Entry 7RUD (X-ray diffraction, 2.80 A resolution); this record covers chains A and B of the 4 polymer chains in the assembly.

[Chain A (and B)]
Molecule: Phospho-2-dehydro-3-deoxyheptonate aldolase, Phe-sensitive
Source organism: Escherichia coli (strain K12)
Notes: EC 2.5.1.54; chain B of this document is another copy of the same molecule, construct and numbering; everything in this record applies to it too
Reference sequence: P0AB91 (AROG_ECOLI); numbering as in UniProt (aligned over 1-350)
Amino-acid sequence (351 residues; each row starts with the number of its first residue; numbering starts at 0):
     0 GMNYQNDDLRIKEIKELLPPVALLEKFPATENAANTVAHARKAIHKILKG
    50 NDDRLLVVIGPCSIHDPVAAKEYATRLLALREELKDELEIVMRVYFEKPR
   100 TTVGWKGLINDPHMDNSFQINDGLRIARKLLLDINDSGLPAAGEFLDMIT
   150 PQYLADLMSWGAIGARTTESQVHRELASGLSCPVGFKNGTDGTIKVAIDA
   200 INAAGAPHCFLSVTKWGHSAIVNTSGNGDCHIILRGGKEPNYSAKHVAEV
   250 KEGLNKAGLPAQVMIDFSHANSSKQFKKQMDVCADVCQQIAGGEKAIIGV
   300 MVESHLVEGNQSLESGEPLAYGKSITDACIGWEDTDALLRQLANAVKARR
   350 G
Unresolved in the structure: 0-4, 313-317 (chain B: 0-6, 350)
Differences from the reference sequence: expression tag (0)
UniProt features mapped onto this chain:
  - modified residue: K244 (N6-acetyllysine)

[Interface between chain A and chain B]
Contacting residue pairs (116; chain A residue first):
  N5(A) - A33(B)  hydrogen bond (side chain-backbone)
  N5(A) - V36(B)
  N5(A) - A37(B)
  N5(A) - R40(B)  hydrogen bond (backbone-side chain)
  N5(A) - D155(B)
  N5(A) - S180(B)
  D6(A) - K214(B)  salt bridge
  D7(A) - S180(B)
  D7(A) - K214(B)  salt bridge
  L8(A) - S180(B)
  R9(A) - S177(B)
  R9(A) - G178(B)
  R9(A) - L179(B)  hydrogen bond (side chain-backbone)
  R9(A) - S180(B)  hydrogen bond (side chain-backbone)
  R9(A) - C181(B)
  R9(A) - T223(B)
  R9(A) - S224(B)  hydrogen bond (backbone-backbone)
  R9(A) - G225(B)  hydrogen bond (side chain-backbone)
  R9(A) - N226(B)  hydrogen bond
  R9(A) - D228(B)  salt bridge
  I10(A) - N222(B)
  K11(A) - N222(B)  hydrogen bond (backbone-backbone)
  K11(A) - T223(B)
  K11(A) - S224(B)
  E12(A) - V221(B)
  E12(A) - N222(B)  hydrogen bond (backbone-backbone)
  I13(A) - A219(B)  hydrophobic
  I13(A) - I220(B)
  K14(A) - A219(B)
  K14(A) - I220(B)  hydrogen bond (backbone-backbone)
  K14(A) - N222(B)
  E15(A) - I220(B)
  L16(A) - L210(B)  hydrophobic
  L16(A) - S218(B)
  L16(A) - A219(B)  hydrophobic
  L16(A) - I220(B)  hydrophobic
  K97(A) - Q170(B)
  P98(A) - Q170(B)
  R99(A) - Q170(B)
  T100(A) - R173(B)  hydrogen bond (backbone-side chain)
  T101(A) - D198(B)
  K105(A) - Q170(B)
  K105(A) - E174(B)  salt bridge
  K105(A) - H207(B)  hydrogen bond
  N109(A) - C208(B)
  F117(A) - C208(B)  hydrophobic
  I119(A) - L210(B)  hydrophobic
  I119(A) - I220(B)  hydrophobic
  N120(A) - I220(B)
  L145(A) - Q170(B)
  L145(A) - V171(B)
  D146(A) - L210(B)
  I148(A) - L210(B)  hydrophobic
  T149(A) - L210(B)
  R165(A) - E168(B)
  R165(A) - S169(B)
  E168(A) - R165(B)
  E168(A) - T189(B)  hydrogen bond
  S169(A) - T166(B)
  Q170(A) - P98(B)
  Q170(A) - R99(B)
  Q170(A) - K105(B)
  Q170(A) - L145(B)
  V171(A) - L145(B)
  V171(A) - H172(B)
  R173(A) - T100(B)  hydrogen bond (side chain-backbone)
  E174(A) - K105(B)  salt bridge
  G178(A) - R9(B)
  G178(A) - I10(B)
  L179(A) - R9(B)  hydrogen bond (backbone-side chain)
  S180(A) - D7(B)
  S180(A) - L8(B)
  T189(A) - E168(B)  hydrogen bond
  D190(A) - D190(B)
  D198(A) - T100(B)
  A202(A) - T101(B)
  A202(A) - V102(B)  hydrophobic
  A205(A) - V102(B)  hydrophobic
  H207(A) - K105(B)  hydrogen bond
  C208(A) - K105(B)
  C208(A) - N109(B)  hydrogen bond (backbone-side chain)
  C208(A) - F117(B)  hydrophobic
  C208(A) - I119(B)  hydrophobic
  L210(A) - L16(B)  hydrophobic
  L210(A) - I119(B)  hydrophobic
  L210(A) - D146(B)
  L210(A) - I148(B)
  V212(A) - V212(B)  hydrophobic
  V212(A) - S218(B)
  G216(A) - G216(B)
  G216(A) - H217(B)
  G216(A) - S218(B)  hydrogen bond (backbone-backbone)
  H217(A) - G216(B)
  H217(A) - H217(B)
  S218(A) - L16(B)
  S218(A) - G216(B)  hydrogen bond (backbone-backbone)
  A219(A) - K14(B)
  A219(A) - L16(B)  hydrophobic
  I220(A) - E12(B)
  I220(A) - I13(B)
  I220(A) - K14(B)  hydrogen bond (backbone-backbone)
  I220(A) - E15(B)
  I220(A) - L16(B)  hydrophobic
  I220(A) - I119(B)  hydrophobic
  I220(A) - N120(B)
  V221(A) - E12(B)
  N222(A) - I10(B)
  N222(A) - K11(B)  hydrogen bond (backbone-backbone)
  N222(A) - E12(B)  hydrogen bond (backbone-backbone)
  T223(A) - R9(B)
  T223(A) - I10(B)
  S224(A) - R9(B)  hydrogen bond (backbone-backbone)
  G225(A) - R9(B)  hydrogen bond (backbone-side chain)
  N226(A) - R9(B)  hydrogen bond
  G227(A) - R9(B)
  D228(A) - R9(B)  salt bridge
Interface residues without a listed pair, chain A (68 interface residues in all): V102, Y152, T166, H172, S177, K194, N201, F209, S211, T213
Interface residues without a listed pair, chain B (71 interface residues in all): K97, T149, Y152, A202, P206, F209, S211, T213, G227

[Summary]
68 residues of chain A face 71 of chain B across their interface; the contacts include 26 hydrogen bonds and 6
salt bridges. Polar pairs include D6(A)-K214(B), D7(A)-K214(B) and R9(A)-D228(B).
Chain A and chain B are both Phospho-2-dehydro-3-deoxyheptonate aldolase, Phe-sensitive (Escherichia coli
(strain K12)); the structure, DAHP synthase complex with trifluoropyruvate oxime, was determined by X-ray
diffraction, deposited together with 7RUE.
